5CGG - chains E and F of the 30 polymer chains in the assembly; structure by X-ray diffraction, 2.90 A resolution.

Chain E:
Molecule: Proteasome subunit alpha type-6
Organism: Saccharomyces cerevisiae (strain ATCC 204508 / S288c)
Notes: EC 3.4.25.1
UniProt: P40302 (PSA6_YEAST); residues 0-233 here correspond to UniProt positions 1-234 (UniProt number = residue number + 1)
Chain sequence (234 residues; numbered 0 to 233; the number before each row is that of its first residue; numbering starts at 0):
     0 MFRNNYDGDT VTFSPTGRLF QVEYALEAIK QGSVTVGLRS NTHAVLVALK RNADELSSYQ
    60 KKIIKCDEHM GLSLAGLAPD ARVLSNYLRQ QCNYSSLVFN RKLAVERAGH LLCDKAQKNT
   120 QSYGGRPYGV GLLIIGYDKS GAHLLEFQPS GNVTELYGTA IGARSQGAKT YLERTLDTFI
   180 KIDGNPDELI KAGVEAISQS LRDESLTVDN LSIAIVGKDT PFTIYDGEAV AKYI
Disordered / not traced: 0-2
Curated features (UniProtKB/Swiss-Prot):
  - modified residue: Ser13 (Phosphoserine)
  - cross-link: Lys190 (Glycyl lysine isopeptide (Lys-Gly) (interchain with G-Cter in ubiquitin))

Chain F:
Molecule: Probable proteasome subunit alpha type-7
Organism: Saccharomyces cerevisiae (strain ATCC 204508 / S288c)
Notes: EC 3.4.25.1
UniProt: P21242 (PSA7_YEAST); residues -3 to 284 here correspond to UniProt positions 1-288 (UniProt number = residue number + 4)
Chain sequence (288 residues; row label = number of the first residue in the row; numbers below 1 keep their minus sign (Met-3 is residue -3)):
    -3 MTSIGTGYDL SNSVFSPDGR NFQVEYAVKA VENGTTSIGI KCNDGVVFAV EKLITSKLLV
    57 PQKNVKIQVV DRHIGCVYSG LIPDGRHLVN RGREEAASFK KLYKTPIPIP AFADRLGQYV
   117 QAHTLYNSVR PFGVSTIFGG VDKNGAHLYM LEPSGSYWGY KGAATGKGRQ SAKAELEKLV
   177 DHHPEGLSAR EAVKQAAKII YLAHEDNKEK DFELEISWCS LSETNGLHKF VKGDLLQEAI
   237 DFAQKEINGD DDEDEDDSDN VMSSDDENAP VATNANATTD QEGDIHLE
Disordered / not traced: -3 to 1, 245-284
Curated features (UniProtKB/Swiss-Prot):
  - modified residue: Thr-2 (N-acetylthreonine)

How chain E and chain F interact:
Pairs across the interface (62):
  Asn4(E) - Leu6(F)
  Tyr5(E) - Asp5(F)  hydrogen bond
  Tyr5(E) - Leu6(F)  hydrophobic
  Thr9(E) - Arg126(F)
  Val10(E) - Gln19(F)
  Val10(E) - Asn123(F)
  Val10(E) - Ser124(F)
  Val10(E) - Val125(F)
  Val10(E) - Arg126(F)
  Thr11(E) - Leu6(F)
  Thr11(E) - Gln19(F)
  Phe12(E) - Gln19(F)  hydrogen bond (backbone-side chain)
  Phe12(E) - Tyr22(F)
  Phe12(E) - Ala23(F)  hydrophobic
  Phe12(E) - Leu77(F)  hydrophobic
  Phe12(E) - Arg126(F)
  Phe12(E) - Pro127(F)
  Ser13(E) - Tyr22(F)
  Pro14(E) - Tyr22(F)  hydrophobic
  Pro14(E) - Lys25(F)
  Thr15(E) - Lys25(F)
  Gly16(E) - Tyr22(F)
  Gly16(E) - Ala26(F)
  Leu18(E) - Leu77(F)  hydrophobic
  Leu18(E) - Arg126(F)
  Glu105(E) - Lys59(F)
  His109(E) - Arg82(F)
  Cys112(E) - Arg82(F)
  Asp113(E) - Arg82(F)  salt bridge
  Asp113(E) - Asn86(F)
  Gln116(E) - Pro79(F)
  Gln116(E) - Asp80(F)
  Gln116(E) - His83(F)  hydrogen bond
  Gln116(E) - Arg126(F)
  Thr119(E) - Arg126(F)  hydrogen bond (backbone-side chain)
  Gln120(E) - Val125(F)
  Gln120(E) - Arg126(F)  hydrogen bond (backbone-backbone)
  Gln120(E) - Phe128(F)
  Ser121(E) - Ser124(F)
  Tyr122(E) - Ser124(F)  hydrogen bond (backbone-backbone)
  Ser149(E) - Pro79(F)
  Gly150(E) - Pro79(F)
  Asn151(E) - Ile78(F)
  Asn151(E) - Pro79(F)
  Thr153(E) - Leu55(F)
  Thr153(E) - Asn60(F)
  Glu154(E) - Val56(F)
  Glu154(E) - Lys59(F)
  Glu154(E) - Asn60(F)  hydrogen bond (backbone-side chain)
  Leu155(E) - Leu54(F)
  Leu155(E) - Leu55(F)  hydrophobic
  Leu155(E) - Val56(F)
  Tyr156(E) - Leu54(F)  hydrogen bond (backbone-backbone)
  Tyr156(E) - Leu55(F)
  Tyr156(E) - Val56(F)
  Tyr156(E) - Pro57(F)
  Gly157(E) - Leu54(F)
  Lys168(E) - Leu54(F)
  Leu171(E) - Leu54(F)
  Glu172(E) - Ser52(F)  hydrogen bond
  Glu172(E) - Lys53(F)
  Leu175(E) - Lys53(F)
Other interface residues (no listed pair), chain E (37 interface residues in all): Arg38, Ser139, His142, Val152, Phe178
Other interface residues (no listed pair), chain F (30 interface residues in all): His119, Gly129

In short:
37 residues of chain E and 30 residues of chain F are in contact; the contacts include 9 hydrogen bonds and 1
salt bridge. Among the polar pairs are Asp113(E)-Arg82(F), Tyr5(E)-Asp5(F) and Phe12(E)-Gln19(F).
Chain E is Proteasome subunit alpha type-6 and chain F is Probable proteasome subunit alpha type-7, both from
Saccharomyces cerevisiae (strain ATCC 204508 / S288c); the structure, Yeast 20S proteasome beta5-G48C mutant
in complex with alpha-chloroacetamide 1, was determined by X-ray diffraction together with 5CGH, 5CGF and 5CGI
from the same study.
